2FZG - chains B and D of the 4 polymer chains in the assembly; structure by X-ray diffraction, 2.25 A resolution.

== Chain B (and D) ==
Name: Aspartate carbamoyltransferase regulatory chain
Source organism: Escherichia coli
Notes: EC 2.1.3.2; chain D of this document is another copy of the same molecule, construct and numbering; everything in this record applies to it too
UniProtKB: P0A7F3 (PYRI_ECOLI); aligned to UniProt positions 1-153 over residues 1-153 (the alignment contains insertions or deletions, so no single offset holds)
Sequence (153 residues; row label = number of the first residue in the row):
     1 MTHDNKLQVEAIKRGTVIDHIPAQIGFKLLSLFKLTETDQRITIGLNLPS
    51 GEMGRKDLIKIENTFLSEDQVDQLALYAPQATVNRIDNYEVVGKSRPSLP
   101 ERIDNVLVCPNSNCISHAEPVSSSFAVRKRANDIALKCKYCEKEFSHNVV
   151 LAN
Not modelled in the structure: 1
Metal / ion sites: Zn2+: Cys109, Cys114, Cys138, Cys141
Ligand contacts: CTP (cytidine-5'-triphosphate): Thr2, Asp4, Ala11, Ile12, Lys13, Val17, Asp19, His20, Leu58, Lys60, Asn84, Ile86, Tyr89, Glu90, Val91, Lys94
Swiss-Prot annotation at these positions:
  - binding site (Zn(2+)): Cys109, Cys114, Cys138, Cys141

== How chain B and chain D interact ==
Contacting residue pairs (46; chain B residue first):
  Leu7(B) - Glu10(D)
  Gln8(B) - Gln8(D)
  Gln8(B) - Val9(D)
  Gln8(B) - Glu10(D)  hydrogen bond (backbone-backbone)
  Glu10(B) - Leu7(D)
  Glu10(B) - Gln8(D)
  Gln24(B) - Thr36(D)  hydrogen bond (side chain-backbone)
  Gln24(B) - Thr38(D)  hydrogen bond (side chain-backbone)
  Phe27(B) - Phe27(D)  hydrophobic
  Phe27(B) - Ser31(D)
  Phe27(B) - Lys34(D)
  Phe27(B) - Thr36(D)
  Leu30(B) - Phe27(D)  hydrophobic
  Ser31(B) - Phe27(D)
  Thr36(B) - Gln24(D)  hydrogen bond (backbone-side chain)
  Thr36(B) - Phe27(D)
  Thr36(B) - Leu46(D)
  Thr38(B) - Gln24(D)  hydrogen bond (backbone-side chain)
  Thr38(B) - Asn47(D)
  Asp39(B) - Asn47(D)
  Asp39(B) - Arg55(D)  salt bridge
  Gln40(B) - Leu46(D)
  Gln40(B) - Asn47(D)
  Arg41(B) - Leu7(D)
  Arg41(B) - Leu46(D)
  Arg41(B) - Asn47(D)
  Arg41(B) - Leu48(D)
  Arg41(B) - Pro49(D)
  Ile42(B) - Ile44(D)
  Ile42(B) - Gly45(D)
  Ile42(B) - Leu46(D)  hydrogen bond (backbone-backbone)
  Thr43(B) - Ile44(D)
  Ile44(B) - Thr43(D)
  Ile44(B) - Ile44(D)  hydrogen bond (backbone-backbone)
  Ile44(B) - Leu46(D)  hydrophobic
  Gly45(B) - Ile42(D)
  Leu46(B) - Thr36(D)
  Leu46(B) - Gln40(D)
  Leu46(B) - Arg41(D)
  Leu46(B) - Ile42(D)  hydrogen bond (backbone-backbone)
  Asn47(B) - Thr38(D)
  Asn47(B) - Asp39(D)
  Asn47(B) - Gln40(D)
  Asn47(B) - Arg41(D)
  Leu48(B) - Arg41(D)
  Arg55(B) - Asp39(D)  salt bridge
Also at the interface, not in a pair above, chain B (24 interface residues in all): Val9, Glu37, Pro49, Tyr89
Also at the interface, not in a pair above, chain D (26 interface residues in all): Ala11, Leu30, Glu37, Tyr89

== Overview ==
24 residues of chain B and 26 residues of chain D are in contact; the contacts include 8 hydrogen bonds and 2
salt bridges. Polar contacts include Asp39(B)-Arg55(D), Gln24(B)-Thr36(D) and Gln24(B)-Thr38(D). Ligands of
chain B: CTP. UniProt lists 4 Zn2+-binding residues on chain B.
Both chains are Aspartate carbamoyltransferase regulatory chain (Escherichia coli). Entry 2FZG (The Structure
of Wild-Type E. Coli Aspartate Transcarbamoylase in Complex with Novel T State Inhibitors at ...) was
determined by X-ray diffraction, deposited together with 2FZC and 2FZK.
